Entry 3F02 (X-ray diffraction, 1.80 A resolution); this record covers chains A and C.

[Chain A]
Molecule: Neuroserpin
From: Homo sapiens
Reference sequence: Q99574 (NEUS_HUMAN); numbering as in UniProt (aligned over 17-362)
Amino-acid sequence (359 residues; numbered 4 to 362; the number before each row is that of its first residue):
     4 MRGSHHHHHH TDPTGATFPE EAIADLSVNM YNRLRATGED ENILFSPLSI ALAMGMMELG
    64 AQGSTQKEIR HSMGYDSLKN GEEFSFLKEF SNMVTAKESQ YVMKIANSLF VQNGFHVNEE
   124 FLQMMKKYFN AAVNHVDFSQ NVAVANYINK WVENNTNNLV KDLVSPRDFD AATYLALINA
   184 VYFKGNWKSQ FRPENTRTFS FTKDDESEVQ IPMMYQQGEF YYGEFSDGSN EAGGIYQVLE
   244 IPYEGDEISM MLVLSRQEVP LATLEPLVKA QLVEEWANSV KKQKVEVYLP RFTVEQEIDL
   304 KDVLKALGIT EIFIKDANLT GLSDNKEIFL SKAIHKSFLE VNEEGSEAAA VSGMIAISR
Not modelled in the structure: 4-23, 81-84, 94-103, 233-235
Construct notes: initiating methionine (4); expression tag (5-16)
Curated features (UniProtKB/Swiss-Prot):
  - site: Arg-362 (Reactive bond)
  - glycosylation (N-linked (GlcNAc...) asparagine): Asn-157, Asn-321
  - natural variant: Ser-49 (S49P: In FENIB), Ser-52 (S52R: In FENIB)
  - mutagenesis: Asn-161 (N161G: Increases protein stability and abolishes tendency to form polymers. No effect on inhibitory activity), Leu-162 (L162K: Increases protein stability and abolishes tendency to form polymers. No effect on inhibitory activity), Val-163 (V163I: Increases protein stability and decreases tendency to form polymers. No effect on inhibitory activity), Glu-289 (E289A: Slightly decreases inhibitory activity. No effect on thermal stability), Ser-340 (S340A: Increases protein stability and decreases tendency to form polymers. No effect on inhibitory activity)
Reported in the primary citation:
  - conformationally variable residues (loop rearrangement): Glu-347 to Ser-361
  - allosteric site: Leu-125, Met-128 (by similarity / conservation)

[Chain C]
Molecule: Neuroserpin
From: Homo sapiens
Reference sequence: Q99574 (NEUS_HUMAN); residues 363-410 here = UniProt positions 363-410
Amino-acid sequence (48 residues; row label = number of the first residue in the row):
   363 MAVLYPQVIV DHPFFFLIRN RRTGTILFMG RVMHPETMNT SGHDFEEL
Not modelled in the structure: 363-364, 400-410
Curated features (UniProtKB/Swiss-Prot):
  - glycosylation: Asn-401 (N-linked (GlcNAc...) asparagine), Ser-403 (O-linked (Xyl...) (chondroitin sulfate) serine)

[Chain A / chain C interface]
Residue-residue contacts (119):
  Ile-26(A) / Thr-387(C)
  Ile-26(A) / Ile-388(C)
  Ser-30(A) / Met-391(C)
  Val-31(A) / Met-391(C)  hydrophobic
  Tyr-34(A) / Phe-377(C)
  Tyr-34(A) / Met-391(C)  hydrophobic
  Tyr-34(A) / Gly-392(C)
  Tyr-34(A) / Arg-393(C)
  Gly-41(A) / Arg-393(C)  hydrogen bond (backbone-side chain)
  Asp-43(A) / Arg-393(C)
  Asp-43(A) / Met-395(C)
  Asp-43(A) / His-396(C)
  Glu-44(A) / Arg-393(C)  hydrogen bond (backbone-side chain)
  Glu-44(A) / Met-395(C)
  Asn-45(A) / Arg-393(C)
  Asn-45(A) / Val-394(C)
  Asn-45(A) / Met-395(C)  hydrogen bond (side chain-backbone)
  Asn-45(A) / His-396(C)  hydrogen bond (side chain-backbone)
  Ile-46(A) / Phe-378(C)
  Ile-46(A) / Gly-392(C)
  Ile-46(A) / Arg-393(C)  hydrogen bond (backbone-backbone)
  Leu-47(A) / Phe-378(C)  hydrophobic
  Leu-47(A) / Met-391(C)
  Phe-48(A) / Phe-390(C)
  Phe-48(A) / Met-391(C)  hydrogen bond (backbone-backbone)
  Ser-49(A) / Leu-389(C)  hydrogen bond (side chain-backbone)
  Pro-50(A) / Ile-388(C)
  Pro-50(A) / Leu-389(C)
  Leu-51(A) / Ile-388(C)
  Met-106(A) / Leu-389(C)  hydrophobic
  Lys-191(A) / Arg-383(C)
  Ser-203(A) / Asp-373(C)
  Phe-204(A) / Val-372(C)
  Phe-204(A) / Asp-373(C)
  Phe-204(A) / His-374(C)
  Phe-204(A) / Pro-375(C)
  Phe-204(A) / Met-395(C)
  Phe-204(A) / Pro-397(C)  hydrophobic
  Thr-205(A) / Asp-373(C)  hydrogen bond (backbone-backbone)
  Thr-205(A) / His-374(C)
  Thr-205(A) / Pro-375(C)
  Lys-206(A) / Met-395(C)
  Lys-206(A) / His-396(C)
  Lys-206(A) / Glu-398(C)  salt bridge
  Asp-207(A) / Pro-375(C)
  Asp-207(A) / Met-395(C)
  Val-212(A) / Glu-398(C)
  Met-216(A) / Val-372(C)
  Met-216(A) / Asp-373(C)
  Gln-220(A) / Tyr-367(C)
  Tyr-224(A) / Arg-383(C)  hydrogen bond
  Tyr-225(A) / Pro-368(C)
  Tyr-225(A) / Val-370(C)  hydrophobic
  Gln-240(A) / Gln-369(C)  hydrogen bond (side chain-backbone)
  Gln-240(A) / Val-370(C)
  Leu-242(A) / Val-370(C)  hydrophobic
  Glu-243(A) / Arg-381(C)  salt bridge
  Glu-243(A) / Arg-383(C)
  Pro-245(A) / Arg-383(C)
  Asp-249(A) / Arg-383(C)
  Glu-250(A) / Arg-381(C)
  Glu-250(A) / Asn-382(C)
  Glu-250(A) / Arg-383(C)  hydrogen bond (backbone-backbone)
  Glu-250(A) / Arg-384(C)  salt bridge
  Ile-251(A) / Ile-380(C)  hydrophobic
  Ile-251(A) / Arg-381(C)
  Ile-251(A) / Asn-382(C)
  Ile-251(A) / Arg-383(C)
  Ser-252(A) / Leu-379(C)
  Ser-252(A) / Ile-380(C)
  Ser-252(A) / Arg-381(C)  hydrogen bond (backbone-backbone)
  Ser-252(A) / Arg-383(C)
  Met-253(A) / Leu-379(C)
  Met-253(A) / Ile-380(C)  hydrophobic
  Met-254(A) / Phe-377(C)
  Met-254(A) / Phe-378(C)
  Met-254(A) / Leu-379(C)  hydrogen bond (backbone-backbone)
  Met-254(A) / Arg-381(C)
  Leu-255(A) / Phe-376(C)  hydrophobic
  Leu-255(A) / Phe-377(C)
  Leu-255(A) / Phe-378(C)  hydrophobic
  Val-256(A) / Phe-376(C)
  Val-256(A) / Phe-377(C)  hydrogen bond (backbone-backbone)
  Leu-257(A) / Ile-371(C)
  Leu-257(A) / His-374(C)
  Leu-257(A) / Pro-375(C)
  Leu-257(A) / Phe-376(C)  hydrophobic
  Ser-258(A) / His-374(C)  hydrogen bond (backbone-side chain)
  Arg-259(A) / His-374(C)
  Gln-260(A) / His-374(C)
  Leu-264(A) / Phe-376(C)
  Leu-264(A) / Arg-393(C)
  Glu-268(A) / Arg-393(C)  salt bridge
  Val-276(A) / Leu-379(C)  hydrophobic
  Trp-279(A) / Phe-377(C)  hydrophobic
  Ala-280(A) / Arg-381(C)
  Gln-286(A) / Pro-368(C)
  Lys-287(A) / Tyr-367(C)
  Lys-287(A) / Pro-368(C)
  Val-288(A) / Pro-368(C)
  Val-288(A) / Val-370(C)  hydrophobic
  Glu-289(A) / Pro-368(C)  hydrogen bond (backbone-backbone)
  Glu-289(A) / Gln-369(C)
  Glu-289(A) / Val-370(C)  hydrogen bond (backbone-backbone)
  Val-290(A) / Val-370(C)
  Tyr-291(A) / Gln-369(C)
  Tyr-291(A) / Val-370(C)  hydrogen bond (backbone-backbone)
  Tyr-291(A) / Ile-371(C)
  Tyr-291(A) / Val-372(C)  hydrogen bond (backbone-backbone)
  Pro-293(A) / Val-372(C)
  Phe-295(A) / Phe-376(C)  hydrophobic
  Phe-295(A) / Val-394(C)  hydrophobic
  Phe-295(A) / Pro-397(C)
  Val-297(A) / Val-394(C)  hydrophobic
  Leu-342(A) / Phe-378(C)  hydrophobic
  Leu-342(A) / Ile-380(C)  hydrophobic
  Ala-351(A) / Phe-390(C)  hydrophobic
  Ala-352(A) / Phe-390(C)
  Ala-353(A) / Phe-390(C)  hydrophobic
Interface residues without a listed pair, chain A (69 interface residues in all): Arg-38, Glu-42, Phe-93, Val-184, Phe-186, Ile-214, Tyr-246, Val-271, Leu-292

[In short]
Chain A and chain C form an interface of 69 and 30 residues respectively, with 19 hydrogen bonds and 4 salt
bridges. Among the polar pairs are Lys-206(A)/Glu-398(C), Glu-243(A)/Arg-381(C) and Glu-250(A)/Arg-384(C).
UniProt lists 5 mutagenesis sites on chain A. From the paper: an allosteric site at Leu-125(A) and Met-128(A);
conformational variability at Glu-347(A).
Chain A is Neuroserpin and chain C is Neuroserpin, both from Homo sapiens; the structure, Cleaved human
neuroserpin, was determined by X-ray diffraction together with 3F5N from the same study.
